PDB entry 9JIR | X-ray diffraction, 1.30 A resolution | chains A and B

[Chain A (and B)]
Name: Transthyretin
From: Homo sapiens
Notes: chain B of this document is another copy of the same molecule, construct and numbering; everything in this record applies to it too
UniProt: P02766 (TTHY_HUMAN); residues -19 to 127 here correspond to UniProt positions 1-147 (UniProt number = residue number + 20)
Amino-acid sequence (159 residues; each row starts with the number of its first residue; numbers below 1 keep their minus sign (Met-31 is residue -31)):
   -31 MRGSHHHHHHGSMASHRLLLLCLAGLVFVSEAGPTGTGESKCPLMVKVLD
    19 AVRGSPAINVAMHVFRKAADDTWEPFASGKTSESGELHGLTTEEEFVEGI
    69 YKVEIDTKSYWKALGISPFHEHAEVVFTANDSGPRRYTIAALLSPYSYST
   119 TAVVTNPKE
Unresolved in the structure: -31 to 9, 126-127
Sequence notes: initiating methionine (-31); expression tag (-30 to -20); engineered mutation Met30 (Val50 in P02766)
Ligand contacts:
  - ioxynil (A1L37), molecule 1: Lys15, Leu17, Thr106, Ala108, Leu110, Val121
  - ioxynil (A1L37), molecule 2: His31, Val32, Phe33, Pro43, Phe44, Ala45, Ser46
Curated features (UniProtKB/Swiss-Prot):
  - binding site (L-thyroxine): Lys15, Glu54, Ser117
  - modified residue: Cys10 (Sulfocysteine), Glu42 (4-carboxyglutamate), Ser52 (Phosphoserine)
  - glycosylation: Asn98 (N-linked (GlcNAc...) asparagine)

[How chain A and chain B interact]
Pairs across the interface (40; chain A residue first):
  Phe87(A) - Phe95(B)  hydrophobic
  Phe87(A) - Tyr105(B)  hydrophobic
  Phe87(A) - Ile107(B)  hydrophobic
  Phe87(A) - Ala120(B)  hydrophobic
  Phe87(A) - Val122(B)  hydrophobic
  His88(A) - Val93(B)
  His88(A) - Val94(B)
  His88(A) - Thr118(B)
  Glu89(A) - Ile68(B)
  Glu89(A) - Val94(B)  hydrogen bond (backbone-backbone)
  Glu89(A) - Thr96(B)  hydrogen bond
  His90(A) - Val94(B)
  Glu92(A) - Glu92(B)
  Glu92(A) - Tyr116(B)  hydrogen bond (backbone-side chain)
  Val93(A) - Phe87(B)  hydrophobic
  Val94(A) - His88(B)
  Val94(A) - Glu89(B)  hydrogen bond (backbone-backbone)
  Val94(A) - His90(B)
  Phe95(A) - Phe87(B)  hydrophobic
  Thr96(A) - Glu89(B)  hydrogen bond
  Tyr105(A) - Phe87(B)  hydrophobic
  Ile107(A) - Phe87(B)  hydrophobic
  Tyr114(A) - Thr119(B)
  Tyr114(A) - Ala120(B)  hydrogen bond (backbone-backbone)
  Tyr114(A) - Val122(B)  hydrophobic
  Ser115(A) - Thr118(B)  hydrogen bond (side chain-backbone)
  Ser115(A) - Thr119(B)  hydrogen bond
  Tyr116(A) - Glu92(B)  hydrogen bond (side chain-backbone)
  Tyr116(A) - Ser117(B)
  Tyr116(A) - Thr118(B)  hydrogen bond (backbone-backbone)
  Ser117(A) - Tyr116(B)
  Ser117(A) - Ser117(B)
  Thr118(A) - His88(B)
  Thr118(A) - Ser115(B)  hydrogen bond (backbone-side chain)
  Thr118(A) - Tyr116(B)  hydrogen bond (backbone-backbone)
  Thr119(A) - Tyr114(B)
  Thr119(A) - Ser115(B)  hydrogen bond
  Ala120(A) - Phe87(B)  hydrophobic
  Ala120(A) - Tyr114(B)  hydrogen bond (backbone-backbone)
  Val122(A) - Tyr114(B)  hydrophobic
Other interface residues (no listed pair), chain A (21 interface residues in all): Ile68, Lys76
Other interface residues (no listed pair), chain B (21 interface residues in all): Lys76

[Summary]
The chain A/chain B interface involves 21 residues from each chain; the contacts include 14 hydrogen bonds.
Polar contacts include Glu89(A)-Thr96(B), Glu92(A)-Tyr116(B) and Ser115(A)-Thr118(B). Bound to chain A:
ioxynil. UniProt lists 3 L-thyroxine-binding residues on chain A.
Chain A and chain B are both Transthyretin (Homo sapiens); the structure, Crystal structure of V30M-TTR in
complex with ioxynil, was determined by X-ray diffraction together with 9JIQ and 9JIS from the same study.
